Entry 1N7E (X-ray diffraction, 1.50 A resolution); this record covers chain A.

[Chain A]
Name: AMPA receptor interacting protein GRIP
Organism: Rattus norvegicus
Notes: fragment: sixth PDZ domain
Reference sequence: P97879 (GRIP1_RAT); residue numbers follow UniProt; this construct covers 665-761
Amino-acid sequence (97 residues; each row starts with the number of its first residue):
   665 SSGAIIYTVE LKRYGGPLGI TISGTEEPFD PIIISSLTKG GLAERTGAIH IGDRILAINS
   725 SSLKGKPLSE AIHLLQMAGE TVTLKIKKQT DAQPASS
Unresolved in the structure: 665-666
Reported in the primary citation:
  - mutagenesis - Y671D: abolished binding to AMPA receptor interacting protein GRIP (chain A)
  - mutagenesis - R718D: unchanged binding to AMPA receptor interacting protein GRIP (chain A)

[Summary]
From the paper: Y671D abolishes binding to AMPA receptor interacting protein GRIP (chain A); R718D leaves
binding to AMPA receptor interacting protein GRIP (chain A) unchanged.
Chain A is AMPA receptor interacting protein GRIP (Rattus norvegicus); the structure, Crystal structure of the
sixth PDZ domain of GRIP1, was determined by X-ray diffraction together with 1N7F from the same study.
